PDB entry 9EOZ | electron microscopy, 3.10 A resolution | chains M and Y of the 11 polymer chains in the assembly

Chain M:
Molecule: Histone H2B type 1-C/E/F/G/I
From: Homo sapiens
UniProtKB: P62807 (H2B1C_HUMAN); residues -2 to 122 here correspond to UniProt positions 2-126 (UniProt number = residue number + 4)
Chain sequence (125 residues; row label = number of the first residue in the row; numbers below 1 keep their minus sign (Pro-2 is residue -2)):
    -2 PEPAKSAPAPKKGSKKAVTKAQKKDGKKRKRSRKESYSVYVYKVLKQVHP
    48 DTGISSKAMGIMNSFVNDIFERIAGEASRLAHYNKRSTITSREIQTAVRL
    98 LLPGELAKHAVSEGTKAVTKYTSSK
Not modelled in the structure: -2 to 28
Swiss-Prot annotation at these positions:
  - modified residue: Pro-2 (N-acetylproline), Glu-1 (ADP-ribosyl glutamic acid), Lys2 (N6-(2-hydroxyisobutyryl)lysine), Ser3 (ADP-ribosylserine), Lys8 (N6-(beta-hydroxybutyryl)lysine), Lys9 (N6-(2-hydroxyisobutyryl)lysine), Ser11 (Phosphoserine), Lys12 (N6-acetyllysine), Lys13 (N6-(beta-hydroxybutyryl)lysine), Lys17 (N6-(2-hydroxyisobutyryl)lysine), Lys20 (N6-(2-hydroxyisobutyryl)lysine), Lys21 (N6-(2-hydroxyisobutyryl)lysine), Lys31 (N6-(2-hydroxyisobutyryl)lysine), Glu32 (PolyADP-ribosyl glutamic acid), Ser33 (Phosphoserine), Lys40 (N6-(2-hydroxyisobutyryl)lysine), Lys43 (N6-(2-hydroxyisobutyryl)lysine), Lys54 (N6,N6-dimethyllysine), Arg76 (Dimethylated arginine), Lys82 (N6,N6,N6-trimethyllysine) and 6 more in UniProt
  - glycosylation: Ser109 (O-linked (GlcNAc) serine)
  - cross-link (Glycyl lysine isopeptide (Lys-Gly)): Lys2 (interchain with G-Cter in SUMO2), Lys17 (interchain with G-Cter in SUMO2), Lys31 (interchain with G-Cter in ubiquitin), Lys117 (interchain with G-Cter in ubiquitin)

Chain Y:
Molecule: Widom 601 DNA
Sequence (145 nucleotides; row label = number of the first residue in the row; numbers below 1 keep their minus sign (DA-145 is residue -145)):
  -145 ATCAGAATCCCGGTGCCGAGGCCGCTCAATTGGTCGTAGACAGCTCTAGC
   -95 ACCGCTTAAACGCACGTACGCGCTGTCCCCCGCGTTTTAACCGCCAAGGG
   -45 GATTACTCCCTAGTCTCCAGGCACGTGTCAGATATATACATCGAT
Not modelled in the structure: -145

Interface between chain M and chain Y:
Residue-residue contacts - 12 pairs, chain M then chain Y:
  Ser29(M) with DT-43(Y), hydrogen bond to the phosphate
  Arg30(M) with DT-120(Y), hydrogen bond to the base
  Tyr39(M) with DA-127(Y), phosphate contact; DG-126(Y), hydrogen bond to the phosphate
  Ile51(M) with DG-128(Y), phosphate contact; DA-127(Y), phosphate contact
  Ser53(M) with DG-128(Y), hydrogen bond to the phosphate
  Arg83(M) with DG-107(Y), phosphate contact; DA-106(Y), salt bridge to the phosphate
  Ser84(M) with DG-107(Y), hydrogen bond to the phosphate
  Thr85(M) with DA-108(Y), phosphate contact; DG-107(Y), phosphate contact
Also at the interface, not in a pair above, chain M (10 interface residues in all): Ser52, Lys82
Also at the interface, not in a pair above, chain Y (9 interface residues in all): DC-119

Summary:
10 residues of chain M and 9 residues of chain Y are in contact, with 5 hydrogen bonds and 1 salt bridge.
Polar contacts include Arg30(M)-DT-120(Y), Ser29(M)-DT-43(Y) and Tyr39(M)-DG-126(Y).
Here chain M is Histone H2B type 1-C/E/F/G/I (Homo sapiens) and chain Y is Widom 601 DNA. Entry 9EOZ (Human
OGG1 bound to a nucleosome core particle with 8-oxodGuo lesion at SHL6.0) was determined by electron
microscopy.
